7PFC - chains J and K of the 19 polymer chains in the assembly; structure by electron microscopy, 6.40 A resolution (low resolution: residue-level contacts below are approximate; hydrogen-bond / salt-bridge calls are withheld).

[Chain J]
Molecule: 788-nt DNA strand
Organism: synthetic construct
Sequence (788 nucleotides; row label = number of the first residue in the row):
     1 ATCGGGTTAC CTTAATACTT ACATGACAGG ATGTATATAT CTGACACGTG CCTGGAGACT
    61 AGGGAGTAAT CCCCTTGGCG GTTAAAACGC GGGGGACAGC GCGTACGTGC GTTTAAGCGG
   121 TGCTAGAGCT GTCTACGACC AATTGAGCGG CCTCGGCACC GGGATTCTCC AGTATGGCGG
   181 CCAGTGCGCG AGACAGTACT GGGTTACCTT AATACTTACA TGACAGGATG TATATATCTG
   241 ACACGTGCCT GGAGACTAGG GAGTAATCCC CTTGGCGGTT AAAACGCGGG GGACAGCGCG
   301 TACGTGCGTT TAAGCGGTGC TAGAGCTGTC TACGACCAAT TGAGCGGCCT CGGCACCGGG
   361 ATTCTCCAGT ATGGCGGCCA GTGCGCGAGA CAGTACTGGG TTACCTTAAT ACTTACATGA
   421 CAGGATGTAT ATATCTGACA CGTGCCTGGA GACTAGGGAG TAATCCCCTT GGCGGTTAAA
   481 ACGCGGGGGA CAGCGCGTAC GTGCGTTTAA GCGGTGCTAG AGCTGTCTAC GACCAATTGA
   541 GCGGCCTCGG CACCGGGATT CTCCAGTATG GCGGCCAGTG CGCGAGACAG TACTGGGTTA
   601 CCTTAATACT TACATGACAG GATGTATATA TCTGACACGT GCCTGGAGAC TAGGGAGTAA
   661 TCCCCTTGGC GGTTAAAACG CGGGGGACAG CGCGTACGTG CGTTTAAGCG GTGCTAGAGC
   721 TGTCTACGAC CAATTGAGCG GCCTCGGCAC CGGGATTCTC CAGTATGGCG GCCAGTGCGC
   781 GAGACGAT
Disordered / not traced: 1-212, 385-601, 774-788

[Chain K]
Molecule: Histone H3.2
Organism: Homo sapiens
Reference sequence: Q71DI3 (H32_HUMAN); residues 0-135 here correspond to UniProt positions 1-136 (UniProt number = residue number + 1)
Chain sequence (136 residues; row label = number of the first residue in the row; numbering starts at 0):
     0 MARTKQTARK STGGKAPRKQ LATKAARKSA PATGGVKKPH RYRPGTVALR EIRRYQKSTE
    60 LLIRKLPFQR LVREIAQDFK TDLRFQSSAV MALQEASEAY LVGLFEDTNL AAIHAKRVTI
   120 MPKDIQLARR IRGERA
Disordered / not traced: 0-36, 134-135
Differences from the reference sequence: engineered mutation Ala-110 (Cys111 in Q71DI3)
Curated features (UniProtKB/Swiss-Prot):
  - modified residue: Arg-2 (Asymmetric dimethylarginine), Thr-3 (Phosphothreonine), Lys-4 (Allysine), Gln-5 (5-glutamyl dopamine), Thr-6 (Phosphothreonine), Arg-8 (Citrulline), Lys-9 (N6,N6,N6-trimethyllysine), Ser-10 (ADP-ribosylserine), Thr-11 (Phosphothreonine), Lys-14 (N6-(2-hydroxyisobutyryl)lysine), Arg-17 (Asymmetric dimethylarginine), Lys-18 (N6-(2-hydroxyisobutyryl)lysine), Lys-23 (N6-(2-hydroxyisobutyryl)lysine), Arg-26 (Citrulline), Lys-27 (N6,N6,N6-trimethyllysine), Ser-28 (ADP-ribosylserine), Lys-36 (N6,N6,N6-trimethyllysine), Lys-37 (N6-methyllysine), Tyr-41 (Phosphotyrosine), Lys-56 (N6,N6,N6-trimethyllysine) and 8 more in UniProt
  - lipidation: Lys-18 (N6-decanoyllysine)

[Chain J / chain K interface]
Pairs across the interface (29):
  DT272(J) with Phe-84(K); Gln-85(K)
  DT273(J) with Arg-72(K); Arg-83(K); Phe-84(K)
  DA282(J) with Arg-63(K)
  DA283(J) with Arg-63(K)
  DG288(J) with Arg-40(K)
  DG290(J) with Pro-43(K)
  DG291(J) with Arg-42(K); Pro-43(K)
  DG292(J) with Val-117(K); Thr-118(K)
  DA293(J) with Arg-116(K); Val-117(K); Thr-118(K); Met-120(K)
  DC294(J) with Arg-116(K); Met-120(K); Lys-122(K)
  DT365(J) with Tyr-41(K); Thr-45(K)
  DC366(J) with Lys-37(K); His-39(K); Arg-40(K); Tyr-41(K); Arg-42(K); Thr-45(K)
  DC367(J) with Lys-37(K)
Also at the interface, not in a pair above, chain K (19 interface residues in all): Ser-86, Lys-115

[Overview]
13 residues of chain J face 19 of chain K across their interface.
Here chain J is a 788-nt DNA strand (synthetic construct) and chain K is Histone H3.2 (Homo sapiens). Entry
7PFC (Nucleosome stack of the 4x197 nucleosome array containing H1) was determined by electron microscopy,
deposited together with 7PET, 7PEU, 7PEV, 7PEW, 7PEX, 7PEY and 16 further entries.
